Entry 9GMK (electron microscopy, 3.50 A resolution); this record covers chains G and L of the 11 polymer chains in the assembly.

# Chain G
Protein: Histone H2A type 2-A
Organism: Homo sapiens
Reference sequence: Q6FI13 (H2A2A_HUMAN); residues 1-129 here correspond to UniProt positions 2-130 (UniProt number = residue number + 1)
Amino-acid sequence (129 residues; each row starts with the number of its first residue):
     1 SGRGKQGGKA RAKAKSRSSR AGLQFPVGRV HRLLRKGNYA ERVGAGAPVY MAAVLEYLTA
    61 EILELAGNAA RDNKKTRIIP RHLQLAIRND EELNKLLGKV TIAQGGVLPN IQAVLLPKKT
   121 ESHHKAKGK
Disordered / not traced: 1-13, 119-129

# Chain L
Molecule: 148-nt DNA strand
Sequence (148 nucleotides; row label = number of the first residue in the row):
    25 AGAATCCCGG TGCCGAGGCC GCTCAATTGG TCGTAGACAG CTCTAGCACC GCTTAAACGC
    85 ACGTACGCGC TGTCCCCCGC GTTTTAACCG CCAAGGGGAT TACTCCCTAG TCTCCAGGCA
   145 CGTGTCAGAT ATATACAATT TTTTTTTT

# How chain G and chain L interact
Residue-residue contacts (14; chain G residue first):
  Arg-29(G) with DG142(L), hydrogen bond to the phosphate; DC143(L), salt bridge to the phosphate
  Glu-41(G) with DA133(L), phosphate contact
  Arg-42(G) with DT132(L), hydrogen bond to the sugar; DA133(L), phosphate contact
  Val-43(G) with DT132(L), sugar contact; DA133(L), hydrogen bond to the phosphate
  Gly-44(G) with DT132(L), phosphate contact
  Ala-45(G) with DT132(L), hydrogen bond to the phosphate
  Lys-75(G) with DG152(L), salt bridge to the phosphate
  Thr-76(G) with DA151(L), hydrogen bond to the phosphate; DG152(L), hydrogen bond to the phosphate
  Arg-77(G) with DA151(L), hydrogen bond to the sugar; DG152(L), hydrogen bond to the phosphate
Also at the interface, not in a pair above, chain L (7 interface residues in all): DC131

# In short
Chain G and chain L form an interface of 9 and 7 residues respectively, with 8 hydrogen bonds and 2 salt
bridges. Polar contacts include Arg-42(G)/DT132(L), Arg-77(G)/DA151(L) and Arg-29(G)/DG142(L).
Here chain G is Histone H2A type 2-A (Homo sapiens) and chain L is a 148-nt DNA strand. Entry 9GMK
(SIRT7:H3K18DTU nucleosome complex) was determined by electron microscopy, deposited together with 9GMR.
